6KTM - chains A and B; structure by X-ray diffraction, 2.70 A resolution.

[Chain A]
Molecule: Peroxisome proliferator-activated receptor gamma
Source organism: Homo sapiens
UniProt: P37231 (PPARG_HUMAN); residues 195-477 here correspond to UniProt positions 223-505 (UniProt number = residue number + 28)
Amino-acid sequence (283 residues; numbered 195 to 477; the number before each row is that of its first residue):
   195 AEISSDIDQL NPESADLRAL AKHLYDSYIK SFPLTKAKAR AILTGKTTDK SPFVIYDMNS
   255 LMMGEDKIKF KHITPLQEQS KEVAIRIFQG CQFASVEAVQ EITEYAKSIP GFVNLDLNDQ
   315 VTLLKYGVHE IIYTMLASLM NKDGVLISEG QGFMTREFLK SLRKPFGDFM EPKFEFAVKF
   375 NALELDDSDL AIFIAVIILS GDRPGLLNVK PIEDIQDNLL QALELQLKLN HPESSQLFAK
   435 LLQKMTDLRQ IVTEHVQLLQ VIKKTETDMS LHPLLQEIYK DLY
Disordered / not traced: 195-204, 263-274
Differences from the reference sequence: engineered mutation Ala-288 (Arg316 in P37231)
Swiss-Prot annotation at these positions:
  - motif: Pro-467 to Asp-475 (9aaTAD)
  - binding site (rosiglitazone): Gln-286, Phe-287, Ser-289, His-323, His-449, Tyr-473
  - cross-link: Lys-224 (Glycyl lysine isopeptide (Lys-Gly) (interchain with G-Cter in ubiquitin))
What the authors report for this chain:
  - contacts within the chain: Asp-380/Ser-382 (hydrogen bond), Asp-380/Asn-424 (hydrogen bond)
  - post-translational modification sites: Ser-245 (citing earlier work)

[Chain B]
Molecule: 16-mer peptide from Nuclear receptor coactivator 1
Notes: EC 2.3.1.48
UniProt: Q15788 (NCOA1_HUMAN); numbering as in UniProt (aligned over 685-700)
Amino-acid sequence (16 residues; row label = number of the first residue in the row):
   685 ERHKILHRLL QEGSPS
Disordered / not traced: 685-686, 697-700
Swiss-Prot annotation at these positions:
  - motif: Leu-690 to Leu-694 (LXXLL motif 4)
  - modified residue: Ser-698 (Phosphoserine)
  - mutagenesis: Leu-693 to Leu-694 (Slightly affects interactions with steroid receptors. Abolishes interactions with steroid receptors; when associated with A-636; A-637; A-752 and A-753)

[Interface between chain A and chain B]
Contacting residue pairs (21; chain A residue first):
  Thr-297(A) with Leu-693(B); Leu-694(B)
  Glu-298(A) with Glu-696(B)
  Lys-301(A) with Leu-693(B), hydrogen bond (side chain-backbone); Leu-694(B); Glu-696(B), salt bridge
  Leu-311(A) with His-691(B); Gln-695(B)
  Gln-314(A) with Leu-694(B)
  Val-315(A) with His-687(B); His-691(B); Leu-694(B)
  Leu-318(A) with Leu-694(B), hydrophobic
  Lys-319(A) with His-687(B), hydrogen bond
  Pro-467(A) with Ile-689(B), hydrophobic
  Leu-468(A) with Ile-689(B), hydrophobic; Leu-693(B), hydrophobic
  Glu-471(A) with His-687(B), hydrogen bond (backbone-side chain); Lys-688(B), hydrogen bond (side chain-backbone); Ile-689(B), hydrogen bond (side chain-backbone); Leu-690(B), hydrogen bond (side chain-backbone)
Also at the interface, not in a pair above, chain A (15 interface residues in all): Gln-294, Phe-306, Asn-312, Ile-472

[Overview]
The interface between chain A and chain B involves 15 residues on one side and 9 on the other; the contacts
include 6 hydrogen bonds and 1 salt bridge. Polar pairs include Lys-301(A)/Glu-696(B), Lys-301(A)/Leu-693(B)
and Lys-319(A)/His-687(B). From the paper: a modification site at Ser-245(A); contacts within the chain
involving Asp-380(A), Ser-382(A) and Asn-424(A).
Here chain A is Peroxisome proliferator-activated receptor gamma (Homo sapiens) and chain B is a 16-mer
peptide from Nuclear receptor coactivator 1. Entry 6KTM (The ligand-free structure of human PPARgamma
ligand-binding domain R288A mutant in the presence of the SRC-1 ...) was determined by X-ray diffraction (same
publication as 6KTN).
